7CD4 - chains B and D of the 4 polymer chains in the assembly; structure by X-ray diffraction, 2.10 A resolution.

== Chain B (and D) ==
Molecule: YabJ protein
From: Bacillus subtilis subsp. natto (strain BEST195)
Notes: chain D of this document is another copy of the same molecule, construct and numbering; everything in this record applies to it too
UniProt: D4G3D4 (D4G3D4_BACNB); residues 1-125 here = UniProt positions 1-125
Amino-acid sequence (125 residues; numbered 1 to 125; the number before each row is that of its first residue):
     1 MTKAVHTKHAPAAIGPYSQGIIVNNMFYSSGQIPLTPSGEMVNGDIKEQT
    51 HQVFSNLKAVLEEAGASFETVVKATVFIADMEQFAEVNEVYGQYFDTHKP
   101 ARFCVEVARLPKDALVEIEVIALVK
Unresolved in the structure: 1-17
Sequence notes: engineered mutation Phe103 (Ser in D4G3D4)
Metal / ion sites: Zn2+ site 1: Glu40 (shared with 3 residues of chain C); Zn2+ site 2 near Glu48 (its only coordinating residue here); Mg2+ near Asp96 (its only coordinating residue here); Zn2+ site 3: His98 (shared with 3 residues of chain A)

== Interface between chain B and chain D ==
Pairs across the interface (12; chain B residue first):
  Ser18(B) - Arg109(D)
  Gly20(B) - Arg109(D)  hydrogen bond (backbone-side chain)
  Ile21(B) - Ala79(D)
  Ile21(B) - Val107(D)  hydrophobic
  Ile21(B) - Ala108(D)  hydrophobic
  Ile21(B) - Arg109(D)
  Val23(B) - Val107(D)  hydrophobic
  Val107(B) - Val23(D)  hydrophobic
  Arg109(B) - Ser18(D)
  Arg109(B) - Gln19(D)
  Arg109(B) - Gly20(D)  hydrogen bond (side chain-backbone)
  Arg109(B) - Ile21(D)
Interface residues without a listed pair, chain B (7 interface residues in all): Ala108

== Summary ==
7 residues of chain B face 9 of chain D across their interface, with 2 hydrogen bonds. Its one hydrogen-bonded
contact is Gly20(B)-Arg109(D).
Chain B and chain D are both YabJ protein (Bacillus subtilis subsp. natto (strain BEST195)); the structure,
Crystal structure of the S103F mutant of Bacillus subtilis (natto) YabJ protein, was determined by X-ray
diffraction, deposited together with 7CD2, 7CD3 and 5Y6U.
